PDB entry 1P17 | X-ray diffraction, 2.70 A resolution | chains A and B

# Chain A (and B)
Molecule: hypoxanthine phosphoribosyltransferase
Source organism: Trypanosoma cruzi
Notes: EC 2.4.2.8; chain B of this document is another copy of the same molecule, construct and numbering; everything in this record applies to it too
Reference sequence: Q27796 (Q27796_TRYCR); numbering as in UniProt (aligned over 1-221)
Chain sequence (221 residues; numbered 1 to 221; the number before each row is that of its first residue):
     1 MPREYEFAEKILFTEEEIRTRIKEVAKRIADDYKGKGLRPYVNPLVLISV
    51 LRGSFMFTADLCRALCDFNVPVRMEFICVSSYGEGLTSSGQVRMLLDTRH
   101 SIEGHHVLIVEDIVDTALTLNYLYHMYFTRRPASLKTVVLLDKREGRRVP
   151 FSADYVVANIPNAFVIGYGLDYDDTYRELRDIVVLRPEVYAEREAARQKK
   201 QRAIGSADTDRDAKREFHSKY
Not modelled in the structure: 1, 84-86, 199-221 (chain B: 1, 83-88, 212-221)
Construct notes: engineered mutation R52 (Lys in Q27796)

# How chain A and chain B interact
Contacting residue pairs - 71 pairs, chain A then chain B:
  E15(A) with R63(B)
  Y41(A) with Y172(B); D173(B); T175(B); Y176(B), hydrogen bond; V189(B); R193(B)
  L51(A) with L51(B), hydrophobic
  R52(A) with M74(B); E75(B), salt bridge; R99(B); H100(B)
  F55(A) with A59(B), hydrophobic; C62(B), hydrophobic; M74(B), hydrophobic; F76(B), hydrophobic
  M56(A) with A59(B); C62(B), hydrophobic; R63(B)
  A59(A) with F55(B), hydrophobic; M56(B); A59(B), hydrophobic
  D60(A) with R63(B), salt bridge
  C62(A) with F55(B), hydrophobic; M56(B), hydrophobic; E178(B)
  R63(A) with E15(B); M56(B); D60(B), salt bridge; R63(B); Y168(B); E178(B); R180(B)
  A64(A) with R180(B)
  C66(A) with E178(B)
  D67(A) with R180(B), salt bridge
  V70(A) with E178(B)
  V72(A) with E178(B), hydrogen bond (backbone-side chain)
  M74(A) with R52(B), hydrogen bond (backbone-side chain); F55(B), hydrophobic; R177(B)
  F76(A) with L51(B), hydrophobic; R52(B); F55(B), hydrophobic
  C78(A) with L96(B), hydrophobic
  S80(A) with R99(B), hydrogen bond
  L95(A) with L95(B); L96(B), hydrophobic
  L96(A) with C78(B), hydrophobic; L95(B); L96(B), hydrophobic
  R99(A) with R52(B)
  H100(A) with D174(B)
  Y168(A) with R63(B)
  Y172(A) with Y41(B)
  D173(A) with Y41(B)
  D174(A) with R73(B), salt bridge; H100(B), salt bridge
  T175(A) with Y41(B)
  Y176(A) with Y41(B), hydrogen bond
  E178(A) with C62(B); R63(B); C66(B); V70(B); P71(B); V72(B), hydrogen bond (side chain-backbone)
  R180(A) with R63(B); A64(B); D67(B), salt bridge
  V189(A) with Y41(B)
  R193(A) with Y41(B)
Interface residues without a listed pair, chain A (41 interface residues in all): P40, T58, P71, R73, E75, S81, R177, L179
Interface residues without a listed pair, chain B (39 interface residues in all): P40, T58, L179

# Overview
The interface between chain A and chain B involves 41 residues on one side and 39 on the other, with 6
hydrogen bonds and 7 salt bridges. Polar contacts include R52(A)-E75(B), D60(A)-R63(B) and D67(A)-R180(B).
Chain A and chain B are both hypoxanthine phosphoribosyltransferase (Trypanosoma cruzi); the structure,
Hypoxanthine Phosphoribosyltransferase from Trypanosoma cruzi, K68R mutant, complexed with the product IMP,
was determined by X-ray diffraction (same publication as 1P18 and 1P19).
